PDB entry 6Z5U | electron microscopy, 3.90 A resolution | chains B and E of the 12 polymer chains in the assembly

# Chain B
Name: ABC transporter permease
Source organism: Acinetobacter baumannii
UniProtKB: V5V9F4 (V5V9F4_ACIBA); residue numbers follow UniProt; this construct covers 1-258
Chain sequence (258 residues; numbered 1 to 258; the number before each row is that of its first residue):
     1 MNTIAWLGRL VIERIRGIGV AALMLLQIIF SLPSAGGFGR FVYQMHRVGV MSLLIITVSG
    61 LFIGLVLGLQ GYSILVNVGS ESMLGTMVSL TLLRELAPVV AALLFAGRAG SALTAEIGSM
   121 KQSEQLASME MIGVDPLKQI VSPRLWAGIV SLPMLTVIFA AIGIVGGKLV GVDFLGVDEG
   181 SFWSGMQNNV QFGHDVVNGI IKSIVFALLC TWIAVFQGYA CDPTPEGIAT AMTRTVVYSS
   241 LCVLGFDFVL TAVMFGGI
Unresolved in the structure: 1-2, 257-258

# Chain E
Name: MCE family protein
Source organism: Acinetobacter baumannii
UniProtKB: V5V921 (V5V921_ACIBA); residue numbers follow UniProt; this construct covers 1-226
Chain sequence (226 residues; numbered 1 to 226; the number before each row is that of its first residue):
     1 MKSRTSELAV GIFVIIFGIA LFFLAMKVSG LVGTNLSDGY TMKAQFDNVN GLKPRAKVTM
    61 SGVTIGRVDS ITLDPVTRLA TVTFDLDGKL TSFNAEQLKE VQKNALDELR YSSDYTQATP
   121 AQQKTMEQQL ISNMNSITSI DEDAYIMVAT NGLLGEKYLK IVPGGGLNYL KRGDTISNTQ
   181 GTMDLEDLIS KFITGGGAGK VAAGSSSAEE KAPASTDSSA QPSFVE
Unresolved in the structure: 1-4, 195-226

# How chain B and chain E interact
Contacting residue pairs - 12 pairs, chain B then chain E:
  Ile4(B) - Val10(E)  hydrophobic
  Ile4(B) - Phe13(E)
  Ala5(B) - Ala9(E)
  Leu7(B) - Phe13(E)  hydrophobic
  Leu7(B) - Phe17(E)  hydrophobic
  Gly8(B) - Ala9(E)
  Gly8(B) - Ile12(E)
  Gly8(B) - Phe13(E)
  Val11(B) - Ile12(E)  hydrophobic
  Ile12(B) - Leu8(E)  hydrophobic
  Ile12(B) - Ala9(E)  hydrophobic
  Ile12(B) - Ile12(E)  hydrophobic
Also at the interface, not in a pair above, chain B (7 interface residues in all): Arg9

# Overview
7 residues of chain B and 6 residues of chain E are in contact.
Here chain B is ABC transporter permease and chain E is MCE family protein, both from Acinetobacter baumannii.
Entry 6Z5U (Cryo-EM structure of the A. baumannii MlaBDEF complex bound to APPNHP) was determined by electron
microscopy.
